4GP7 - chain A; structure by X-ray diffraction, 2.00 A resolution.

# Chain A
Molecule: Metallophosphoesterase
Organism: Clostridium thermocellum
Notes: EC 2.7.1.78
UniProt: A3DJ38 (A3DJ38_CLOTH); residue numbers follow UniProt; this construct covers 1-170
Amino-acid sequence (171 residues; each row starts with the number of its first residue; numbering starts at 0):
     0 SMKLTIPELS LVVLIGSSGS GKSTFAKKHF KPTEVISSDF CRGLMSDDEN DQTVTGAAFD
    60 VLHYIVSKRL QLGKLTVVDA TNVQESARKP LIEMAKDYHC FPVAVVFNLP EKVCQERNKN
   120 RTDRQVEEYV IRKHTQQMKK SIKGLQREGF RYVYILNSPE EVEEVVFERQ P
Construct notes: expression tag (0); engineered mutation Mse44 (Val in A3DJ38), Mse93 (Ile in A3DJ38), Mse137 (Leu in A3DJ38)
Modified / non-standard residues: Mse1, Mse44, Mse93, Mse137 (selenomethionine; parent Met)
Bound ions: Mg2+: Ser22 (together with ATP)
Residues lining bound ligands: ATP (adenosine-5'-triphosphate): Ser16, Ser17, Gly18, Ser19, Gly20, Lys21, Ser22, Thr23, Asp38, Asp78, Thr80, Arg116, Arg120, Arg123
Reported in the primary citation:
  - self-association interface (contacts with another copy of this molecule); pairs are residue here / residue on that copy: Lys142-Asn156 (backbone contact), Arg146-Glu163 (salt bridge), Arg150-Glu167 (salt bridge), Arg150-Thr4 (hydrogen bond), Thr4, Tyr151, Tyr153
  - binding site for ATP: Ser17, Gly18 to Ser22, Thr23, Arg116, Arg120 to Glu126
  - Mg2+ coordination: Ser22
  - Mg2+ coordination through a water molecule: Asp78
  - contacts within the chain: Ser22-Asp78, Arg87-Glu147 (salt bridge), Arg87-Ser140 (hydrogen bond), Asn81-Arg87 (backbone contact), Val82-Arg87 (backbone contact), Asp38-Arg123 (salt bridge)
  - catalytic residues: Asp38, Arg41 (citing earlier work)
  - catalytic residues: Lys21 (proposed by the authors, not directly observed)
  - catalytic residues: Ser22
  - mutagenesis - D78A, R87A, K95A, R116A, R120A, R150A: unchanged catalytic activity
  - mutagenesis - K21A, D38A, D38N, R41A: abolished catalytic activity
  - mutagenesis - K21Q (100-fold), K21R (15-fold), S22A, S22T, D38E, R41K, R41Q (100-fold): decreased catalytic activity

# Overview
Ligands of chain A: ATP. From the paper: catalytic residues Asp38, Arg41 and Lys21 among others; K21Q, K21R
and S22A, among others, reduce catalytic activity; 17 substitutions were tested in all.
Chain A is Metallophosphoesterase (Clostridium thermocellum); the structure, Polynucleotide kinase, was
determined by X-ray diffraction.
